5VIC - chains H and L of the 3 polymer chains in the assembly; structure by X-ray diffraction, 3.00 A resolution.

== Chain H ==
Name: Fab heavy chain
Source organism: Homo sapiens
Reference sequence: S6B291 (S6B291_HUMAN); residues 103-219 here correspond to UniProt positions 126-242 (UniProt number = residue number + 23)
Sequence (234 residues; numbered 1 to 225 plus 9 insertion-coded residues; the number before each row is that of its first residue; a row labelled like 82A-82C holds insertion residues (82A, then the next letters in order)):
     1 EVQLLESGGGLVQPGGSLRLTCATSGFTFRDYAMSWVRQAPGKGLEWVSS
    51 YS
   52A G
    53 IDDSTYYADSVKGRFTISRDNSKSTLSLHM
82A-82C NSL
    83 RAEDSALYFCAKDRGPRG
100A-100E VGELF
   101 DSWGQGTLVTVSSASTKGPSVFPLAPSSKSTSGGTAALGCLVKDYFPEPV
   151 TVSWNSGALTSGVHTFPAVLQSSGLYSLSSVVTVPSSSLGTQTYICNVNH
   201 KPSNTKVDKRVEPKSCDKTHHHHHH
Not modelled in the structure: 129-132, 215-225
Differences from the reference sequence: expression tag (220-225)
Cystine bridges: Cys22-Cys92, Cys140-Cys196

== Chain L ==
Name: Fab light chain
Source organism: Homo sapiens
Reference sequence: P0DOX7 (IGK_HUMAN); residues 109-214 carry their UniProt numbers (106 of 214 residues fall inside the UniProt entry; the rest is not from it)
Sequence (214 residues; each row starts with the number of its first residue):
     1 DIQMTQSPSTLSASVGDRVTITCRASQSISKWLAWYQQKPGKAPKLLIYT
    51 TSTLKSGVPSRFSGSGSGTEFTLTISSLQPDDFATYYCQHFYSVPWTFGQ
   101 GTKVEIKRTVAAPSVFIFPPSDEQLKSGTASVVCLLNNFYPREAKVQWKV
   151 DNALQSGNSQESVTEQDSKDSTYSLSSTLTLSKADYEKHKVYACEVTHQG
   201 LSSPVTKSFNRGEC
Not modelled in the structure: 212-214
Cystine bridges: Cys23-Cys88, Cys134-Cys194

== Interface between chain H and chain L ==
Residue-residue contacts - 66 pairs, chain H then chain L:
  Gln39(H) with Gln38(L), hydrogen bond; Tyr87(L), hydrogen bond
  Lys43(H) with Tyr87(L)
  Gly44(H) with Tyr87(L)
  Leu45(H) with Pro44(L), hydrophobic; Tyr87(L), hydrophobic; Phe98(L)
  Trp47(H) with Pro95(L), hydrophobic; Trp96(L)
  Ser50(H) with Trp96(L)
  Tyr58(H) with Val94(L), hydrophobic
  Asp61(H) with Asp1(L)
  Phe91(H) with Ala43(L), hydrophobic
  Arg96(H) with Tyr49(L), hydrogen bond
  Gly100B(H) with Trp96(L), hydrogen bond (backbone-side chain)
  Glu100C(H) with Gln89(L), hydrogen bond (backbone-side chain); Phe91(L); Trp96(L)
  Leu100D(H) with Tyr36(L); Leu46(L), hydrophobic; Tyr49(L), hydrophobic; Phe91(L), hydrophobic
  Phe100E(H) with Tyr36(L), hydrogen bond (backbone-side chain); Leu46(L); Gln89(L); Phe98(L), hydrophobic
  Asp101(H) with Leu46(L); Lys55(L), salt bridge
  Trp103(H) with Tyr36(L), hydrophobic; Ala43(L), hydrophobic; Pro44(L), hydrogen bond (side chain-backbone)
  Gly104(H) with Ala43(L)
  Phe122(H) with Ser121(L); Glu123(L); Gln124(L)
  Pro123(H) with Ser121(L)
  Leu124(H) with Phe118(L); Val133(L), hydrophobic
  Ala125(H) with Phe118(L)
  Gly134(H) with Phe116(L)
  Ala137(H) with Phe116(L), hydrophobic; Phe118(L), hydrophobic
  Leu138(H) with Phe118(L)
  Leu141(H) with Ser131(L)
  Lys143(H) with Ser131(L); Thr180(L)
  His164(H) with Asn137(L), hydrogen bond; Asn138(L); Asp167(L), salt bridge; Ser174(L), hydrogen bond
  Thr165(H) with Thr164(L)
  Phe166(H) with Ser162(L); Thr164(L); Ser174(L); Leu175(L); Ser176(L)
  Pro167(H) with Ser162(L), hydrogen bond (backbone-side chain); Val163(L)
  Val169(H) with Gln160(L); Glu161(L); Ser162(L)
  Leu170(H) with Gln160(L), hydrogen bond (backbone-side chain)
  Ser179(H) with Ser176(L), hydrogen bond
  Val181(H) with Leu135(L), hydrophobic
  Thr183(H) with Asn137(L)
  Lys214(H) with Pro119(L)
Other interface residues (no listed pair), chain H (43 interface residues in all): Val37, Val100A, Pro126, Ser128, Gly133, Gln171, Ser172
Other interface residues (no listed pair), chain L (38 interface residues in all): Ile117, Thr178

== Overview ==
The interface between chain H and chain L involves 43 residues on one side and 38 on the other, with 12
hydrogen bonds and 2 salt bridges. Polar contacts include Asp101(H)-Lys55(L), His164(H)-Asp167(L) and
Gln39(H)-Gln38(L).
Chain H is Fab heavy chain and chain L is Fab light chain, both from Homo sapiens; the structure, Crystal
structure of anti-Zika antibody Z004 bound to DENV-1 Envelope protein DIII, was determined by X-ray
diffraction (same publication as 5VIG).
